PDB entry 8VCV | electron microscopy, 2.80 A resolution | chains A and B of the 8 polymer chains in the assembly

Chain A (and B):
Protein: Glycoprotein G1
From: Lassa virus Josiah
Notes: chain B of this document is another copy of the same molecule, construct and numbering; everything in this record applies to it too
UniProt: P08669 (GLYC_LASSJ); residue numbers follow UniProt; this construct covers 1-259
Sequence (259 residues; numbered 1 to 259; the number before each row is that of its first residue):
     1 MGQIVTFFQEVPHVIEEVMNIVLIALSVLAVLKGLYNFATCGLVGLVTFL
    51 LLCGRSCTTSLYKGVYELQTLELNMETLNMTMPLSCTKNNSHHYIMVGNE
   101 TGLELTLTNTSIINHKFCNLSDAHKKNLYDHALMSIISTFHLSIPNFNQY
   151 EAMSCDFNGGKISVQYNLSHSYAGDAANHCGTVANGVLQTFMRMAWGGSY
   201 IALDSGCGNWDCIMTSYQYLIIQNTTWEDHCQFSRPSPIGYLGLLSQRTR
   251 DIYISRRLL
Not modelled in the structure: 1-59, 170-178
Sequence notes: conflict C207 (Arg in P08669)
Disulfides: C86-C231, C118-C155, C180-C212
Covalent attachments: N-acetylglucosamine (NAG) linked to N79, N89, N99, N109, N167, N224; glycan linked to N119
Curated features (UniProtKB/Swiss-Prot):
  - binding site (Zn(2+)): C57
  - site: K33 (Important for GP-C-mediated membrane fusion), T58, T59 (Cleavage), L259 (Cleavage)
  - lipidation: G2 (N-myristoyl glycine)
  - glycosylation (N-linked (GlcNAc...) asparagine): N79, N89, N99, N109, N119, N167, N224
  - mutagenesis: G54 (G54A: No effect on SSP cleavage), S56 (S56A: Complete loss of SSP cleavage), T58 (T58A: Complete loss of SSP cleavage), S60 (S60A: No effect on SSP cleavage)
What the authors report for this chain:
  - post-translational modification sites: N119

Interface between chain A and chain B:
Contacting residue pairs (44; chain A residue first):
  N146(A) with H131(B)
  N148(A) with H124(B); N127(B), hydrogen bond; Y129(B), hydrogen bond; H131(B)
  Q149(A) with H124(B); K125(B); N127(B)
  Y150(A) with K125(B)
  G181(A) with H131(B), hydrogen bond (backbone-side chain)
  R250(A) with L245(B); R248(B), hydrogen bond (backbone-side chain)
  I252(A) with S138(B); R248(B), hydrogen bond (backbone-side chain)
  Y253(A) with H124(B); Y129(B); H131(B), hydrogen bond (side chain-backbone); M134(B), hydrophobic; S135(B); S138(B)
  I254(A) with L120(B); H124(B), hydrogen bond (backbone-side chain); S138(B), hydrogen bond (backbone-side chain); H141(B); L142(B), hydrophobic
  S255(A) with L120(B); S121(B)
  R256(A) with L120(B); S255(B), hydrogen bond; R256(B)
  R257(A) with K116(B), hydrogen bond (side chain-backbone); C118(B); H141(B), hydrogen bond (backbone-side chain); F147(B); Y150(B), hydrogen bond (side chain-backbone); M153(B), hydrogen bond (side chain-backbone)
  L258(A) with F147(B); N148(B); S255(B), hydrogen bond (backbone-side chain)
  L259(A) with L142(B), hydrophobic; I252(B), hydrophobic; Y253(B); S255(B), hydrogen bond (backbone-side chain); L259(B)
Other interface residues (no listed pair), chain A (17 interface residues in all): H124, T249, D251
Other interface residues (no listed pair), chain B (33 interface residues in all): F117, I137, Q149, E151, S246, T249, I254, L258

Overview:
17 residues of chain A and 33 residues of chain B are in contact, with 15 hydrogen bonds. Polar contacts
include N148(A)-N127(B), N148(A)-Y129(B) and G181(A)-H131(B). N-acetylglucosamine is covalently linked to
N79(A), N89(A), N99(A), N109(A), N167(A) and N224(A). From the paper: a modification site at N119(A).
Chain A and chain B are both Glycoprotein G1 (Lassa virus Josiah); the structure, Lineage IV Lassa virus
glycoprotein (Josiah) in complex with rabbit polyclonal antibody (GPC-C epitope), was determined by electron
microscopy, deposited together with 8TYC, 8TYE, 8VE8, 9CJ7, 9CJ8, 9CK7 and 9CK8.
